6TJY - chains A and G of the 6 polymer chains in the assembly; structure by X-ray diffraction, 2.82 A resolution.

# Chain A (and G)
Name: Hemagglutinin HA1
From: Influenza A virus (A/harbour seal/Germany/1/2014(H10N7))
Notes: chain G of this document is another copy of the same molecule, construct and numbering; everything in this record applies to it too
UniProt: A0A0A7HR51 (A0A0A7HR51_9INFA); residues 1-323 here correspond to UniProt positions 10-332 (UniProt number = residue number + 9)
Sequence (325 residues; each row starts with the number of its first residue; numbers below 1 keep their minus sign (Asp-1 is residue -1)):
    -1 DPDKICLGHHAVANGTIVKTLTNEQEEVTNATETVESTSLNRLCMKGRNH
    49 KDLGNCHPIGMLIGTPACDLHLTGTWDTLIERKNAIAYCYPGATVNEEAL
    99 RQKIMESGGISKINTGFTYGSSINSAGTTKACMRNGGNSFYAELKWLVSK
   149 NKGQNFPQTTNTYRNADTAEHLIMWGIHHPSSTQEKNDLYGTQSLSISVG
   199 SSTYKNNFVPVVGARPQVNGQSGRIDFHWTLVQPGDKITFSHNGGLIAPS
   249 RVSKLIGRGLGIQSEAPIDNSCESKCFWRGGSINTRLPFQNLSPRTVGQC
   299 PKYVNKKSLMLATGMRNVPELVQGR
Unresolved in the structure: 319-323 (chain G: 210-212, 319-323)
Differences from the reference sequence: expression tag (-1 to 0); conflict Gln219 (Leu228 in A0A0A7HR51)
Disulfides: Cys42-Cys270, Cys54-Cys66, Cys87-Cys130, Cys274-Cys298
Ion coordination: Ca2+: Glu104 (together with N-acetylglucosamine) (shared with 1 residue of chain B; 1 residue of chain H)

# Interface between chain A and chain G
Residue-residue contacts (8; chain A residue first):
  Gly198(A) - Arg213(G)
  Gly198(A) - Pro214(G)
  Ser199(A) - Pro214(G)
  Lys203(A) - Arg213(G)
  Lys203(A) - Arg222(G)
  Lys203(A) - Asp224(G)
  Lys235(A) - Pro214(G)
  Thr237(A) - Arg213(G)
Also at the interface, not in a pair above, chain A (8 interface residues in all): Ser196, Ser200, Asp234
Also at the interface, not in a pair above, chain G (6 interface residues in all): His177, Val209

# Summary
Chain A and chain G form an interface of 8 and 6 residues respectively.
Chain A and chain G are both Hemagglutinin HA1 (Influenza A virus (A/harbour seal/Germany/1/2014(H10N7))); the
structure, Crystal structure of haemagglutinin from (A/seal/Germany/1/2014) seal H10N7 influenza virus, was
determined by X-ray diffraction (same publication as 6TJW, 6TVA, 6TVB, 6TVC, 6TVD, 6TVF and 9 further
entries).
